5W1V - chains A and C of the 5 polymer chains in the assembly; structure by X-ray diffraction, 3.31 A resolution.

Chain A:
Name: HLA class I histocompatibility antigen, alpha chain E
Organism: Homo sapiens
UniProtKB: P13747 (HLAE_HUMAN); residues 1-278 here correspond to UniProt positions 22-299 (UniProt number = residue number + 21)
Amino-acid sequence (278 residues; each row starts with the number of its first residue):
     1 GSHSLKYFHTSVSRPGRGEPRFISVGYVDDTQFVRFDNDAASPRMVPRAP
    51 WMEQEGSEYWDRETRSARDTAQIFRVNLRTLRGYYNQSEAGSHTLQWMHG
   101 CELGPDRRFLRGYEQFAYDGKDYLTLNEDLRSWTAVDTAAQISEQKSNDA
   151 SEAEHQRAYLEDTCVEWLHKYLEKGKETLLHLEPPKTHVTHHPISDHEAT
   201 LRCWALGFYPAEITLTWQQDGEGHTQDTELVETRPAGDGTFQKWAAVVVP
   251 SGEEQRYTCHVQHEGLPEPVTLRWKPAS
Unresolved in the structure: 1, 220-222, 277-278
Curated features (UniProtKB/Swiss-Prot):
  - region: Lys275 to Ser278 (Connecting peptide)
  - binding site (a peptide antigen): Tyr7, Glu63, Ser66, Asn77, Tyr84, Ser143, Lys146, Gln156, Tyr159, Tyr171
  - glycosylation: Asn86 (N-linked (GlcNAc...) asparagine)
Disulfide bonds: Cys101-Cys164, Cys203-Cys259
What the authors report for this chain:
  - mutagenesis - R65A, Q72A, R75A, R79A, A150G, E154A, R157A, T216A: unchanged binding to KK50.4 TCR
  - mutagenesis - D69A, I73A, V76A, T80A, E152A, H155A, A158G: decreased binding to KK50.4 TCR
  - mutagenesis - T216A: unchanged binding to GF4
  - mutagenesis - R65A, D69A, R75A, R79A, A150G, E154A, R157A: unchanged binding to GF4 TCR

Chain C:
Name: VMAPRTLIL peptide from CMV gpUL40
Organism: Human herpesvirus 5 strain AD169
Amino-acid sequence (9 residues; row label = number of the first residue in the row):
     1 VMAPRTLIL

Interface between chain A and chain C:
Pairs across the interface (44; chain A residue first):
  Leu5(A) with Val1(C)
  Tyr7(A) with Val1(C), hydrogen bond (side chain-backbone); Met2(C), hydrogen bond (side chain-backbone)
  His9(A) with Met2(C)
  Tyr59(A) with Val1(C), hydrophobic
  Glu63(A) with Val1(C); Met2(C), hydrogen bond (side chain-backbone)
  Ala67(A) with Met2(C)
  Thr70(A) with Met2(C)
  Ile73(A) with Thr6(C); Leu7(C); Ile8(C), hydrophobic
  Phe74(A) with Thr6(C)
  Asn77(A) with Leu7(C), hydrogen bond (side chain-backbone); Ile8(C); Leu9(C), hydrogen bond (side chain-backbone)
  Thr80(A) with Leu9(C)
  Tyr84(A) with Leu9(C), hydrogen bond (side chain-backbone)
  Trp97(A) with Ala3(C), hydrophobic; Arg5(C); Thr6(C)
  His99(A) with Met2(C); Ala3(C), hydrogen bond (side chain-backbone)
  Phe116(A) with Thr6(C); Leu7(C), hydrophobic
  Tyr123(A) with Leu9(C), hydrophobic
  Leu124(A) with Leu7(C), hydrophobic
  Trp133(A) with Leu7(C), hydrophobic
  Ser143(A) with Leu9(C), hydrogen bond (side chain-backbone)
  Lys146(A) with Ile8(C); Leu9(C), hydrogen bond (side chain-backbone)
  Glu152(A) with Arg5(C), salt bridge; Thr6(C); Leu7(C)
  His155(A) with Arg5(C)
  Gln156(A) with Ala3(C); Arg5(C)
  Tyr159(A) with Val1(C), hydrogen bond (side chain-backbone); Met2(C); Ala3(C); Pro4(C)
  Thr163(A) with Val1(C)
  Trp167(A) with Val1(C)
  Tyr171(A) with Val1(C), hydrogen bond (side chain-backbone)
Also at the interface, not in a pair above, chain A (33 interface residues in all): Met45, Arg62, Ser66, Leu81, Leu95, Ser147

Overview:
Chain A and chain C form an interface of 33 and 9 residues respectively; the contacts include 11 hydrogen
bonds and 1 salt bridge. Polar contacts include Glu152(A)-Arg5(C), Tyr7(A)-Val1(C) and Tyr7(A)-Met2(C). From
the paper: D69A, I73A and V76A of chain A, among others, reduce binding to KK50.4 TCR; R65A, Q72A and R75A of
chain A, among others, leave binding to KK50.4 TCR unchanged; 15 substitutions were tested in all.
Here chain A is HLA class I histocompatibility antigen, alpha chain E (Homo sapiens) and chain C is VMAPRTLIL
peptide from CMV gpUL40 (Human herpesvirus 5 strain AD169). Entry 5W1V (Structure of the HLA-E-VMAPRTLIL/GF4
TCR complex) was determined by X-ray diffraction (same publication as 5W1W).
